Entry 4P5Z (X-ray diffraction, 2.00 A resolution); this record covers chain A.

== Chain A ==
Protein: Ephrin type-A receptor 3
Source organism: Homo sapiens
Notes: EC 2.7.10.1; fragment: Kinase domain
UniProtKB: P29320 (EPHA3_HUMAN); numbering as in UniProt (aligned over 606-947)
Sequence (361 residues; numbered 587 to 947; the number before each row is that of its first residue):
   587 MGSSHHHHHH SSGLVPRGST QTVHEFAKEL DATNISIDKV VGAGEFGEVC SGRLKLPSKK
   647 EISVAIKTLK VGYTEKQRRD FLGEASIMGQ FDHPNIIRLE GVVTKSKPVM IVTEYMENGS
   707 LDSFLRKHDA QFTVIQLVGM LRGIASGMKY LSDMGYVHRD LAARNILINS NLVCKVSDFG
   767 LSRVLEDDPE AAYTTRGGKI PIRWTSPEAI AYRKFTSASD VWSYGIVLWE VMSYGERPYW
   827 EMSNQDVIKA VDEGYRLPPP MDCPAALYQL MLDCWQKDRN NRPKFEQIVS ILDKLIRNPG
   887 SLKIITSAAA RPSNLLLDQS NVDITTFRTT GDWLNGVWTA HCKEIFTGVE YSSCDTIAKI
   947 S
Disordered / not traced: 587-608, 766-786, 893-899, 904-947
Sequence notes: initiating methionine (587); expression tag (588-605); conflict Thr608 (Ala in P29320)
Residues lining bound ligands: Q7M (2-amino-1-[4-({[3-(trifluoromethyl)phenyl]carbamoyl}amino)phenyl]-1H-pyrrolo[2,3-b]quinoxaline-3-carboxamide): Val627, Gly628, Ala629, Val635, Ala651, Lys653, Glu670, Ile673, Met674, Phe677, Ile682, Ile683, Thr699, Glu700, Tyr701, Met702, Leu737, Tyr742, His744, Leu753, Val762, Ser763, Asp764, Phe765
UniProt features mapped onto this chain:
  - active site: Asp746 (Proton acceptor)
  - binding site (ATP): Gly628 to Gly633, Lys653, Glu700 to Ser706, Arg750, Asn751
  - modified residue (Phosphotyrosine): Tyr701, Tyr779, Tyr937
  - natural variant: Ile621 (I621L: In a colorectal cancer sample), Thr660 (T660K: In a lung carcinoma sample), Gly766 (G766E: In a lung adenocarcinoma sample), Asp806 (D806N: In a colorectal cancer sample), Thr933 (T933M: In a lung carcinoma sample)
  - mutagenesis: Tyr742 (Y742F: Full kinase activity; when associated with F-596 and F-602), Ser768 (S768A: Full kinase activity; when associated with F-596 and F-602)

== In short ==
Chain A binds compound Q7M. From UniProt: active-site residue Asp746, 16 ATP-binding residues and 2
mutagenesis sites.
Chain A is Ephrin type-A receptor 3 (Homo sapiens); the structure, Human EphA3 Kinase domain in complex with
quinoxaline derivatives, was determined by X-ray diffraction (same publication as 4P4C and 4P5Q).
